Entry 7CE4 (X-ray diffraction, 1.50 A resolution); this record covers chains A and B.

[Chain A]
Molecule: Poly [ADP-ribose] polymerase tankyrase-2
Organism: Homo sapiens
Notes: EC 2.4.2.30, 2.4.2.-; fragment: catalytic domain
UniProtKB: Q9H2K2 (TNKS2_HUMAN); numbering as in UniProt (aligned over 946-1113)
Amino-acid sequence (191 residues; row label = number of the first residue in the row):
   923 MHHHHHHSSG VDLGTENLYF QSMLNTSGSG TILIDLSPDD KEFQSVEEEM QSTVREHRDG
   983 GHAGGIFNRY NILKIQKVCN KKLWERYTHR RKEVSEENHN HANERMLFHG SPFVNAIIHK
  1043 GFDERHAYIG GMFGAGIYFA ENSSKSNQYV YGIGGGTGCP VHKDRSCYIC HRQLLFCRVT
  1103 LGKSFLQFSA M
Not modelled in the structure: 923-951
Sequence notes: initiating methionine (923); expression tag (924-945)
Bound ions: Zn2+: Cys1081, His1084, Cys1089, Cys1092
Residues lining bound ligands: K-476 (KK6; 5-[3-[[1-(6,7-dimethoxyquinazolin-4-yl)piperidin-4-yl]methyl]-2-oxidanylidene-4H-quinazolin-1-yl]-2-fluoranyl-benzenecarbonitrile): Phe1030, His1031, Gly1032, Ser1033, Pro1034, Phe1035, Ala1038, Ile1039, Gly1043, Phe1044, Asp1045, His1048, Ala1049, Tyr1050, Gly1058, Ile1059, Tyr1060, Phe1061, Ala1062, Lys1067, Ser1068, Tyr1071, Gly1074, Ile1075
Reported in the primary citation:
  - binding site for K-476: Gly1032, Phe1035, His1048, Tyr1060, Ser1068

[Chain B]
Molecule: Poly [ADP-ribose] polymerase tankyrase-2
Organism: Homo sapiens
Notes: EC 2.4.2.30, 2.4.2.-; fragment: catalytic domain
UniProtKB: Q9H2K2 (TNKS2_HUMAN); residue numbers follow UniProt; this construct covers 1114-1162
Amino-acid sequence (49 residues; each row starts with the number of its first residue):
  1114 KMAHSPPGHH SVTGRPSVNG LALAEYVIYR GEQAYPEYLI TYQIMRPEG
Not modelled in the structure: 1114-1116, 1162

[How chain A and chain B interact]
Contacting residue pairs (160; chain A residue first):
  Leu958(A) with Tyr1151(B), hydrophobic
  Glu964(A) with Tyr1151(B), hydrogen bond
  Val968(A) with Ile1153(B), hydrophobic
  Met972(A) with Ile1153(B), hydrophobic; Tyr1155(B), hydrophobic
  Arg977(A) with Asn1132(B); Leu1134(B); Ala1135(B)
  Arg980(A) with Asn1132(B)
  Gly986(A) with Ile1157(B)
  Ile988(A) with Met1158(B); Pro1160(B)
  Phe989(A) with Ile1157(B), hydrophobic; Met1158(B); Pro1160(B), hydrophobic
  Asn990(A) with Pro1160(B)
  Arg991(A) with Met1158(B), hydrogen bond (backbone-backbone); Glu1161(B), salt bridge
  Tyr992(A) with Tyr1155(B), hydrophobic; Gln1156(B); Met1158(B)
  Asn993(A) with Tyr1155(B); Gln1156(B), hydrogen bond (backbone-backbone); Met1158(B)
  Ile994(A) with Ile1153(B), hydrophobic; Thr1154(B); Tyr1155(B), hydrophobic
  Leu995(A) with Thr1154(B), hydrogen bond (backbone-backbone); Gln1156(B)
  Lys996(A) with Leu1152(B); Ile1153(B); Thr1154(B), hydrogen bond (backbone-backbone)
  Ile997(A) with Tyr1151(B), hydrophobic; Leu1152(B)
  Gln998(A) with Tyr1151(B); Leu1152(B), hydrogen bond (backbone-backbone)
  Lys999(A) with Glu1150(B), hydrogen bond (side chain-backbone); Tyr1151(B)
  Val1000(A) with Tyr1148(B), hydrogen bond (backbone-side chain); Pro1149(B); Glu1150(B), hydrogen bond (backbone-backbone)
  Cys1001(A) with Tyr1148(B)
  Asn1002(A) with Tyr1148(B), hydrogen bond (backbone-side chain)
  Leu1005(A) with Tyr1148(B), hydrophobic
  Trp1006(A) with Tyr1148(B)
  Arg1008(A) with Glu1145(B)
  Tyr1009(A) with Glu1145(B); Gln1146(B); Ala1147(B); Tyr1148(B)
  Arg1012(A) with His1123(B); Arg1143(B); Glu1145(B); Gln1146(B), hydrogen bond
  Val1016(A) with His1123(B)
  Glu1019(A) with His1123(B), salt bridge
  Arg1027(A) with Tyr1139(B), hydrogen bond
  Leu1029(A) with Tyr1139(B), hydrophobic
  Ile1039(A) with Pro1149(B), hydrophobic
  Phe1044(A) with Gly1144(B); Ala1147(B), hydrophobic
  Glu1046(A) with Tyr1142(B); Arg1143(B); Gly1144(B), hydrogen bond (side chain-backbone); Glu1145(B)
  Phe1055(A) with Val1125(B), hydrophobic; Gly1127(B); Val1140(B), hydrophobic; Tyr1142(B), hydrogen bond (backbone-side chain)
  Ala1057(A) with Tyr1142(B)
  Gly1058(A) with Val1140(B); Ile1141(B); Tyr1142(B)
  Ile1059(A) with Tyr1139(B); Val1140(B); Ile1141(B), hydrogen bond (backbone-backbone); Gly1144(B)
  Tyr1060(A) with Glu1138(B); Tyr1139(B); Val1140(B)
  Phe1061(A) with Glu1138(B); Tyr1139(B), hydrogen bond (backbone-backbone); Ile1141(B), hydrophobic; Ala1147(B), hydrophobic
  Ala1062(A) with Ala1137(B)
  Glu1063(A) with Leu1136(B); Ala1137(B), hydrogen bond (backbone-backbone); Tyr1139(B), hydrogen bond
  Asn1064(A) with Ala1135(B); Leu1136(B), hydrogen bond (side chain-backbone)
  Lys1067(A) with Glu1138(B)
  Asn1069(A) with Tyr1155(B), hydrogen bond; Ile1157(B)
  Val1072(A) with Tyr1155(B)
  Ser1088(A) with Ile1157(B)
  Cys1089(A) with Ile1157(B)
  Tyr1090(A) with Gln1156(B); Ile1157(B); Met1158(B); Arg1159(B)
  Ile1091(A) with Gln1156(B), hydrogen bond (backbone-side chain)
  Cys1092(A) with Gln1156(B)
  His1093(A) with Tyr1155(B); Gln1156(B)
  Arg1094(A) with Ile1153(B); Thr1154(B); Tyr1155(B), hydrogen bond (backbone-backbone); Ile1157(B)
  Gln1095(A) with Leu1152(B); Ile1153(B); Thr1154(B), hydrogen bond; Tyr1155(B)
  Leu1096(A) with Tyr1151(B); Leu1152(B); Ile1153(B), hydrogen bond (backbone-backbone); Tyr1155(B)
  Leu1097(A) with Pro1149(B), hydrophobic; Tyr1151(B); Leu1152(B), hydrophobic
  Phe1098(A) with Glu1150(B), hydrogen bond (backbone-backbone); Tyr1151(B), hydrogen bond (backbone-backbone); Ile1153(B), hydrophobic
  Cys1099(A) with Tyr1148(B); Pro1149(B), hydrophobic
  Arg1100(A) with Ala1147(B); Tyr1148(B), hydrogen bond (backbone-backbone); Glu1150(B), salt bridge
  Val1101(A) with Gln1146(B)
  Thr1102(A) with Ile1141(B); Gln1146(B), hydrogen bond (backbone-backbone)
  Leu1103(A) with His1123(B); Ser1124(B), hydrogen bond (backbone-side chain); Tyr1139(B), hydrophobic
  Gly1104(A) with His1123(B)
  Lys1105(A) with Gly1121(B), hydrogen bond (side chain-backbone); His1122(B), hydrogen bond; His1123(B), hydrogen bond (backbone-backbone); Ser1124(B)
  Ser1106(A) with His1122(B); Ser1124(B), hydrogen bond; Val1125(B); Thr1126(B), hydrogen bond
  Phe1107(A) with His1122(B); Ser1124(B), hydrogen bond (backbone-backbone); Val1125(B); Thr1126(B), hydrogen bond (backbone-backbone)
  Leu1108(A) with Thr1126(B); Arg1128(B)
  Gln1109(A) with Thr1126(B), hydrogen bond (backbone-backbone); Gly1127(B); Arg1128(B), hydrogen bond (backbone-backbone)
  Phe1110(A) with Arg1128(B)
  Ser1111(A) with Arg1128(B), hydrogen bond (backbone-backbone); Pro1129(B); Ser1130(B), hydrogen bond (backbone-side chain)
  Ala1112(A) with Val1131(B)
  Met1113(A) with Pro1129(B); Ser1130(B), hydrogen bond (backbone-backbone); Val1131(B), hydrogen bond (backbone-backbone); Asn1132(B), hydrogen bond (backbone-backbone)
Other interface residues (no listed pair), chain A (82 interface residues in all): Leu955, Gly987, Glu1015, Asn1020, Met1028, Phe1030, Val1036, Asn1037, Ile1040, Gly1056
Other interface residues (no listed pair), chain B (41 interface residues in all): Pro1119

[Summary]
82 residues of chain A and 41 residues of chain B are in contact; the contacts include 43 hydrogen bonds and 3
salt bridges. Among the polar pairs are Arg991(A)-Glu1161(B), Glu1019(A)-His1123(B) and Arg1100(A)-Glu1150(B).
Bound to chain A: K-476. The paper reports a binding site for K-476 at Gly1032(A), Phe1035(A) and His1048(A)
among others.
Chain A is Poly [ADP-ribose] polymerase tankyrase-2 and chain B is Poly [ADP-ribose] polymerase tankyrase-2,
both from Homo sapiens; the structure, Tankyrase2 catalytic domain in complex with K-476, was determined by
X-ray diffraction.
